1P3O - chains E and F of the 10 polymer chains in the assembly; structure by X-ray diffraction, 2.75 A resolution.

# Chain E
Protein: Histone H3
From: Xenopus laevis
UniProtKB: Q7ZT64 (Q7ZT64_9ZZZZ); residues 601-735 here correspond to UniProt positions 2-136 (UniProt number = residue number - 599)
Chain sequence (135 residues; each row starts with the number of its first residue):
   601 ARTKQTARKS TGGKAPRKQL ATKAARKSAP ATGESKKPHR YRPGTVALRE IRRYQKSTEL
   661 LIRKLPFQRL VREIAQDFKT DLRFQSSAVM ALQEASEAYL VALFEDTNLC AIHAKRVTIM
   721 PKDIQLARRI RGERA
Unresolved in the structure: 601-638
Differences from the reference sequence: conflict E634 (Gly35 in Q7ZT64), S635 (Val36 in Q7ZT64), A702 (Gly103 in Q7ZT64)

# Chain F
Protein: Histone H4
From: Xenopus laevis
UniProtKB: P62799 (H4_XENLA); residues 201-302 here correspond to UniProt positions 1-102 (UniProt number = residue number - 200)
Chain sequence (102 residues; each row starts with the number of its first residue):
   201 SGRGKGGKGL GKGGAKRHRK VLRDNIQGIT KPAIRRLARR GGAKRISGLI YEETRGVLKV
   261 FLENVIRDAV TYTEHAKRKT VTAMDVVYAL KRQGRTLYGF GG
Unresolved in the structure: 201-223
Differences from the reference sequence: conflict A243 (Val44 in P62799)

# Interface between chain E and chain F
Residue-residue contacts - 94 pairs, chain E then chain F:
  G644(E) with K244(F)
  A647(E) with R239(F); K244(F)
  E650(E) with R239(F), salt bridge
  I651(E) with R239(F); G242(F); A243(F)
  Y654(E) with R236(F); R239(F); R240(F), hydrogen bond (backbone-side chain)
  Q655(E) with R239(F); R240(F), hydrogen bond (side chain-backbone); G242(F)
  S657(E) with R240(F), hydrogen bond
  T658(E) with R240(F)
  E659(E) with R240(F), salt bridge
  L661(E) with A233(F); R236(F), hydrogen bond (backbone-side chain); L237(F); R240(F)
  I662(E) with I229(F), hydrophobic; L237(F), hydrophobic
  P666(E) with G228(F)
  F667(E) with L262(F), hydrophobic
  R669(E) with N225(F), hydrogen bond
  L670(E) with N225(F); I226(F); L262(F), hydrophobic
  V671(E) with I266(F)
  E673(E) with D224(F); N225(F), hydrogen bond
  I674(E) with L262(F), hydrophobic; E263(F)
  F678(E) with E263(F); R267(F)
  K679(E) with E274(F)
  L682(E) with V270(F), hydrophobic; K279(F)
  R683(E) with K279(F), hydrogen bond (backbone-backbone); T280(F); V281(F), hydrogen bond (backbone-backbone)
  F684(E) with V281(F)
  Q685(E) with T280(F); V281(F), hydrogen bond (backbone-backbone); T282(F); A283(F), hydrogen bond (side chain-backbone)
  S687(E) with A283(F); F300(F)
  A688(E) with V281(F); T282(F); A283(F); V286(F)
  M690(E) with F300(F)
  A691(E) with V286(F), hydrophobic; L297(F); F300(F)
  L692(E) with V265(F), hydrophobic; V286(F), hydrophobic
  E694(E) with F300(F)
  A695(E) with F261(F); L290(F), hydrophobic
  S696(E) with L258(F); F261(F); L262(F)
  E697(E) with L237(F)
  Y699(E) with V257(F); F261(F), hydrophobic; R295(F)
  L700(E) with L237(F), hydrophobic
  V701(E) with L237(F), hydrophobic; R240(F); G241(F)
  L703(E) with V257(F), hydrophobic
  F704(E) with I234(F); L237(F); A238(F), hydrophobic; T254(F)
  E705(E) with G241(F)
  N708(E) with G242(F), hydrogen bond (side chain-backbone)
  V717(E) with R245(F)
  T718(E) with R245(F), hydrogen bond; I246(F); S247(F)
  I719(E) with A243(F), hydrophobic; R245(F), hydrogen bond (backbone-backbone); S247(F), hydrogen bond (backbone-backbone); I250(F)
  M720(E) with S247(F); I250(F)
  P721(E) with L249(F), hydrophobic
  I724(E) with I250(F), hydrophobic; T254(F)
  Q725(E) with E253(F), hydrogen bond
  R728(E) with V257(F)
Other interface residues (no listed pair), chain E (53 interface residues in all): L648, R663, A675, D681, A698
Other interface residues (no listed pair), chain F (44 interface residues in all): R235

# Summary
Chain E and chain F form an interface of 53 and 44 residues respectively, with 15 hydrogen bonds and 2 salt
bridges. Among the polar pairs are E650(E)-R239(F), E659(E)-R240(F) and Y654(E)-R240(F).
Here chain E is Histone H3 and chain F is Histone H4, both from Xenopus laevis. Entry 1P3O (Crystallographic
Studies of Nucleosome Core Particles containing Histone 'Sin' Mutants) was determined by X-ray diffraction
(same publication as 1P34, 1P3A, 1P3B, 1P3F, 1P3G, 1P3I and 4 further entries).
